PDB entry 6TB9 | electron microscopy, 3.56 A resolution | chains X4 and W4 of the 42 polymer chains in the assembly

# Chain X4 (and W4)
Protein: Major capsid protein Rcc01687
Source organism: Rhodobacter capsulatus
Notes: chain W4 of this document is another copy of the same molecule, construct and numbering; everything in this record applies to it too
Reference sequence: D5ATZ3 (D5ATZ3_RHOCB); residues 1-386 here correspond to UniProt positions 13-398 (UniProt number = residue number + 12)
Amino-acid sequence (386 residues; row label = number of the first residue in the row):
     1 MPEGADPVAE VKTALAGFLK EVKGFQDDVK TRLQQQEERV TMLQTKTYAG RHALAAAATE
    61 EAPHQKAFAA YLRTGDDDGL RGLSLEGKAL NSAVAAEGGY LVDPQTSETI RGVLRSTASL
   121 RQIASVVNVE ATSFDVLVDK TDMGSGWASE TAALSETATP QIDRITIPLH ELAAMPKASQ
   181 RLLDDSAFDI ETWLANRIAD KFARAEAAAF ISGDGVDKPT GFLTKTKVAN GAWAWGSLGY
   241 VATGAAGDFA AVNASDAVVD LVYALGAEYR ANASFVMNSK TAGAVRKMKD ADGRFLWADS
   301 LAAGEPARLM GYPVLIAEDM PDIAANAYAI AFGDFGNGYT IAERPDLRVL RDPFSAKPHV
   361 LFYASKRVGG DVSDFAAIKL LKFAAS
Unresolved in the structure: 1-88, 386 (chain W4: 1-88, 299-304, 386)

# Interface between chain X4 and chain W4
Pairs across the interface (6; chain X4 residue first):
  A148(X4) - R181(W4)
  E150(X4) - S179(W4)  hydrogen bond
  E150(X4) - R181(W4)  salt bridge
  E150(X4) - H359(W4)
  A152(X4) - P358(W4)
  L154(X4) - P358(W4)
Interface residues without a listed pair, chain X4 (5 interface residues in all): A153
Interface residues without a listed pair, chain W4 (5 interface residues in all): K357

# Summary
Chain X4 and chain W4 each contribute 5 residues to their interface, with 1 hydrogen bond and 1 salt bridge.
Among the polar pairs are E150(X4)-R181(W4) and E150(X4)-S179(W4).
Both chains are Major capsid protein Rcc01687 (Rhodobacter capsulatus). Entry 6TB9 (Capsid of native GTA
particle computed with C5 symmetry) was determined by electron microscopy (same publication as 6TBA, 6TE8,
6TE9, 6TEB, 6TEH, 6TO8 and 3 further entries).
